7P4A - chains B and D of the 4 polymer chains in the assembly; structure by X-ray diffraction, 2.90 A resolution.

Chain B:
Protein: Stl
Source organism: Staphylococcus aureus
Reference sequence: O54475 (O54475_STAAU); residues -2 to 244 here correspond to UniProt positions 1-247 (UniProt number = residue number + 3)
Sequence (247 residues; row label = number of the first residue in the row; numbers below 1 keep their minus sign (Mse-2 is residue -2)):
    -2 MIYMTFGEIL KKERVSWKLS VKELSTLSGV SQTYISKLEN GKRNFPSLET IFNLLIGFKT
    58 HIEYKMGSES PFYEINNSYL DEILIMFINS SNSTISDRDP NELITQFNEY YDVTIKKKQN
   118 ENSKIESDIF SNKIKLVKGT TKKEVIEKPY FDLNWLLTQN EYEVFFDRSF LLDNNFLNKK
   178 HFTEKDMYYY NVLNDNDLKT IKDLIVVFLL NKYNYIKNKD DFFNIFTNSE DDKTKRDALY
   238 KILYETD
Disordered / not traced: -2 to 5, 33-46, 63-65, 84-87, 90-96, 241-244
Modified positions: Mse-2, Mse1, Mse63 (selenomethionine); Mse83, Mse184 (selenomethionine; parent Met)
Reported in the primary citation:
  - self-association interface (contacts with another copy of this molecule): Asn193, Asp194, Val204
  - conformationally variable residues (order/disorder transition): Ile32 to Thr47, Mse83 to Pro97

Chain D:
Protein: Sri
Source organism: Staphylococcus aureus
Reference sequence: A0A659I9D5 (A0A659I9D5_STAAU); numbering as in UniProt (aligned over 1-52)
Sequence (52 residues; each row starts with the number of its first residue):
     1 MVTKEFLKIK LECSDMYAQK LIDEAQGDEN KLYDLFIQKL AERHTRPAIV EY
Disordered / not traced: 1-3, 12-14, 21-37, 43-52
Modified positions: Mse1 (selenomethionine); Mse16 (selenomethionine; parent Met)

How chain B and chain D interact:
Pairs across the interface (9; chain B residue first):
  Glu10(B) - Asp15(D)
  Glu10(B) - Mse16(D)  hydrogen bond (side chain-backbone)
  Ser13(B) - Asp15(D)
  Trp14(B) - Tyr17(D)  hydrophobic
  Phe69(B) - Gln38(D)
  Phe69(B) - Lys39(D)
  Glu79(B) - Mse16(D)
  Glu79(B) - Gln19(D)
  Glu79(B) - Lys20(D)
Also at the interface, not in a pair above, chain B (6 interface residues in all): Tyr76
Also at the interface, not in a pair above, chain D (8 interface residues in all): Lys8
The authors on this interface:
  - hot spots on chain B (mutagenesis) - Y76A: abolished binding to Sri (chain D)

In short:
Chain B and chain D form an interface of 6 and 8 residues respectively, with 1 hydrogen bond. Its one
hydrogen-bonded contact is Glu10(B)-Mse16(D). From the paper: Y76A of chain B abolishes binding to Sri (chain
D); conformational variability at Ile32(B) and Mse83(B).
Chain B is Stl and chain D is Sri, both from Staphylococcus aureus; the structure, Non-canonical
Staphylococcus aureus pathogenicity island repression, was determined by X-ray diffraction, deposited together
with 7ZVI.
